PDB entry 7MOC | electron microscopy, 4.56 A resolution (low resolution: residue-level contacts below are approximate; hydrogen-bond / salt-bridge calls are withheld) | chains A and B

Chain A (and B):
Molecule: Isoform I of Neurofibromin
From: Homo sapiens
Notes: chain B of this document is another copy of the same molecule, construct and numbering; everything in this record applies to it too
UniProt: P21359 (NF1_HUMAN), isoform P21359-2; residue numbers follow UniProt; this construct covers 2-2818
Sequence (2826 residues; numbered -7 to 2818; the number before each row is that of its first residue; numbers below 1 keep their minus sign (Met-7 is residue -7)):
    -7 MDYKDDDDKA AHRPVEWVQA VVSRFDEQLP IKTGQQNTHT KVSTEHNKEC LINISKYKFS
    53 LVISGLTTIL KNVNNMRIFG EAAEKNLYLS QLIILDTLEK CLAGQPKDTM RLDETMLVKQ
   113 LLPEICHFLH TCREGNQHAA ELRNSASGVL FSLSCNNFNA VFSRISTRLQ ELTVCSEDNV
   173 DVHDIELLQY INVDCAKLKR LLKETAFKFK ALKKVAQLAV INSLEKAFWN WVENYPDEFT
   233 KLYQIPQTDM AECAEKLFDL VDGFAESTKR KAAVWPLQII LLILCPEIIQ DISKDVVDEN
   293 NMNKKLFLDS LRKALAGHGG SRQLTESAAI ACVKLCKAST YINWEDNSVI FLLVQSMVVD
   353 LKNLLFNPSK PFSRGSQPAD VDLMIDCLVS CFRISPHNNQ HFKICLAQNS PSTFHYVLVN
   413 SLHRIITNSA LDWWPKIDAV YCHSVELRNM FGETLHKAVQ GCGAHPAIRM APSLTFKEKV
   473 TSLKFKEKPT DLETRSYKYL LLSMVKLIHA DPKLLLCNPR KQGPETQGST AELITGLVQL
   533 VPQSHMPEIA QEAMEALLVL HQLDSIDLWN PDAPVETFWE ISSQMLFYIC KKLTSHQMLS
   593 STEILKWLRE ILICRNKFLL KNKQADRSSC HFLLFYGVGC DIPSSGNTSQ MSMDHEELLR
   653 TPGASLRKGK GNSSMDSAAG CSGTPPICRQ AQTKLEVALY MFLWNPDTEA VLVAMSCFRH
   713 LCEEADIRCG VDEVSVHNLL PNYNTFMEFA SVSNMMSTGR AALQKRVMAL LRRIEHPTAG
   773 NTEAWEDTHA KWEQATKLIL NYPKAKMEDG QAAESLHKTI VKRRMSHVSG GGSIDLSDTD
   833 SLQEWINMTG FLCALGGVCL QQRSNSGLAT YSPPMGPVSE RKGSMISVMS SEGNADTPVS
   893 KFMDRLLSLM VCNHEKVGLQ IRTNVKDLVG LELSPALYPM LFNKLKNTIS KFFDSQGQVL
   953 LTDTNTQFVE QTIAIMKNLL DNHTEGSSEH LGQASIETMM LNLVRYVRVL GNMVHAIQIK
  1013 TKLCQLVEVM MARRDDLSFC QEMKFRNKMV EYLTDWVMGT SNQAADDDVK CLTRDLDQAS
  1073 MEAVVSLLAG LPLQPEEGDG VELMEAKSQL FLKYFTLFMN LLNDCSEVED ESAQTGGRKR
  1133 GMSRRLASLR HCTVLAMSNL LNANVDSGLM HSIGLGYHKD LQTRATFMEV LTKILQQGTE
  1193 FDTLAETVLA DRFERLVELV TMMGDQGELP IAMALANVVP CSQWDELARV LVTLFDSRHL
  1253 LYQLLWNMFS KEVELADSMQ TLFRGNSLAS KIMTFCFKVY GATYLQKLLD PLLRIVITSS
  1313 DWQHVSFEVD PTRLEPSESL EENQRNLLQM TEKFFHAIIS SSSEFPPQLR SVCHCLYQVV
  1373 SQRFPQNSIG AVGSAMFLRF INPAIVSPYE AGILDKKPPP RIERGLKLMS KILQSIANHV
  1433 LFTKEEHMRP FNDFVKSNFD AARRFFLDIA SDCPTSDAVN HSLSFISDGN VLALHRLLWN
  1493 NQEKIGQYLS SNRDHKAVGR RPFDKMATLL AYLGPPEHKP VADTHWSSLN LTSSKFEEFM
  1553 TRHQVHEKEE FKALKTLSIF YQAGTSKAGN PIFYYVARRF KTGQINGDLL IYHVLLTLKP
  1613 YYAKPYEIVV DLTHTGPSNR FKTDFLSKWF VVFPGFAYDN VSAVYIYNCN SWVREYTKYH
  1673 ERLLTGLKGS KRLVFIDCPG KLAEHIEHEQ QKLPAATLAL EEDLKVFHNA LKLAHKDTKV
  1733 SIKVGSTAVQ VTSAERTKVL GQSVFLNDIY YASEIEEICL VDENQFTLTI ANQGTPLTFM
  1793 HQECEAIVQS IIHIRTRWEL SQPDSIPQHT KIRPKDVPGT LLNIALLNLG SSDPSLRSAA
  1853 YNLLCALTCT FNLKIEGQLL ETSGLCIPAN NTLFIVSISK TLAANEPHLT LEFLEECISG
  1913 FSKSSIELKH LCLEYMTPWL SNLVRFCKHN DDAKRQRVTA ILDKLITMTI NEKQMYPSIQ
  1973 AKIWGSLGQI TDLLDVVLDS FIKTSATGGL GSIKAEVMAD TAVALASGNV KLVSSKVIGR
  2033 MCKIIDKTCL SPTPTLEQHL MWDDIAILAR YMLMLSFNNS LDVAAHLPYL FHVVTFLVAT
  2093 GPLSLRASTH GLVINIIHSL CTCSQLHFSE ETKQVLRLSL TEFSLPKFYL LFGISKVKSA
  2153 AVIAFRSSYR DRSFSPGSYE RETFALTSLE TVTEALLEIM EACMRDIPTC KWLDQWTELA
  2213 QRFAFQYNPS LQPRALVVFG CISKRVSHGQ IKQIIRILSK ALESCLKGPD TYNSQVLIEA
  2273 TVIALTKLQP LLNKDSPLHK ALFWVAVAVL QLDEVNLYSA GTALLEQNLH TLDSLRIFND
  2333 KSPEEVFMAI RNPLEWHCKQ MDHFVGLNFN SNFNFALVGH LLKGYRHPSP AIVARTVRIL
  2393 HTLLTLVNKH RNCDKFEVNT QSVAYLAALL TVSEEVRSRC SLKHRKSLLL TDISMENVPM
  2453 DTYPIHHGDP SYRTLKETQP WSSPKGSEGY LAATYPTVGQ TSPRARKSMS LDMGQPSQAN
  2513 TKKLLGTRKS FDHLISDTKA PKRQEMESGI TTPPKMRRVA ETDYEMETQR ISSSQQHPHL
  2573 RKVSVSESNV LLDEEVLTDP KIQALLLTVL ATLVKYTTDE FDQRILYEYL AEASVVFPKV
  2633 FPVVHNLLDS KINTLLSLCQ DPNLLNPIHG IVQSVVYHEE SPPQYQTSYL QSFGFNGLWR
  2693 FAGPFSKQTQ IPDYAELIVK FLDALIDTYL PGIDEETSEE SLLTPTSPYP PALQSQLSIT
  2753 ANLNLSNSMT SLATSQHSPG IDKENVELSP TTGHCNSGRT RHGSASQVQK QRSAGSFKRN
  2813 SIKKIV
Not modelled in the structure: -7 to 4, 25-29, 68-76, 99-105, 122-128, 167-171, 237-239, 287-291, 335-339, 366-372, 389-390, 400-401, 421-422, 454-482, 512-519, 562-565, 588-591, 615-677, 724-732, 745-751, 793-832, 853-888, 954, 1051-1060, 1089-1091, 1119-1132, 1191-1828, 1982-1984, 1999-2004, 2021-2818 (chain B: -7 to 1828, 1844-1880, 2158-2170, 2260-2263, 2431-2590, 2672-2674, 2698-2702, 2724-2818)
Sequence notes: initiating methionine (-7); expression tag (-6 to 1)
Curated features (UniProtKB/Swiss-Prot):
  - site: Arg1276 (Arginine finger)
  - modified residue: Ala2 (N-acetylalanine), Ser864 (Phosphoserine), Ser876 (Phosphoserine)
What the authors report for this chain:
  - self-association interface (contacts with another copy of this molecule): Trp9
  - disease-associated variants - M991DEL, R1849Q (proposed by the authors, not directly observed)

Chain A / chain B interface:
Pairs across the interface (99):
  Arg5(A) - Asn2638(B)
  Arg5(A) - Asp2641(B)
  Pro6(A) - Val2667(B)
  Pro6(A) - Glu2671(B)
  Trp9(A) - His2637(B)
  Trp9(A) - Leu2640(B)
  Trp9(A) - Asp2641(B)
  Trp9(A) - Ile2644(B)
  Trp9(A) - Leu2648(B)
  Trp9(A) - Val2664(B)
  Trp9(A) - Val2667(B)
  Val10(A) - Val2668(B)
  Ala12(A) - Asn2645(B)
  Val13(A) - Leu2648(B)
  Arg16(A) - Leu2648(B)
  Arg16(A) - Ser2649(B)
  Arg16(A) - Leu2650(B)
  Arg16(A) - Cys2651(B)
  Arg16(A) - Gln2652(B)
  Gln20(A) - Gln2652(B)
  His31(A) - Gln2652(B)
  Thr32(A) - Gln2652(B)
  Val34(A) - Pro2654(B)
  Ser35(A) - Cys2651(B)
  Ser35(A) - Gln2652(B)
  His38(A) - Leu2657(B)
  His38(A) - Asn2658(B)
  His38(A) - His2661(B)
  Asn39(A) - His2661(B)
  Cys42(A) - His2661(B)
  Asn45(A) - Gln2665(B)
  Ile46(A) - Val2664(B)
  Tyr49(A) - Val2668(B)
  Tyr49(A) - Tyr2669(B)
  Lys50(A) - Val2668(B)
  Pro1846(A) - Ala2153(B)
  Pro1846(A) - Phe2157(B)
  Arg1849(A) - Phe2157(B)
  Tyr1853(A) - Phe2069(B)
  Tyr1853(A) - His2110(B)
  Gln1870(A) - Thr2114(B)
  Leu1872(A) - His2110(B)
  Leu1872(A) - Cys2113(B)
  Leu1872(A) - Thr2114(B)
  Leu1872(A) - Leu2132(B)
  Thr1874(A) - His2110(B)
  Thr1874(A) - Leu2132(B)
  Ser1875(A) - Ser2136(B)
  Gly1876(A) - Ile2106(B)
  Leu1877(A) - Phe2069(B)
  Leu1877(A) - Ile2106(B)
  Leu1877(A) - Asn2107(B)
  Leu1877(A) - His2110(B)
  Cys1878(A) - Leu2065(B)
  Cys1878(A) - Asn2107(B)
  Cys1878(A) - Ala2153(B)
  Cys1878(A) - Phe2157(B)
  Ile1879(A) - Phe2069(B)
  Ile1879(A) - Phe2157(B)
  Pro1880(A) - Asp2012(B)
  Pro1880(A) - Met2066(B)
  Pro1880(A) - Phe2069(B)
  Pro1880(A) - Phe2157(B)
  Ala1881(A) - Asp2012(B)
  Asn1882(A) - Tyr1968(B)
  Asn1882(A) - Gln1972(B)
  Asn1882(A) - Asp2012(B)
  Asn1882(A) - Thr2013(B)
  Asn1882(A) - Val2015(B)
  Asn1882(A) - Ala2016(B)
  Thr1884(A) - Pro1969(B)
  Leu1885(A) - Ala1973(B)
  Leu1885(A) - Gly1977(B)
  Leu1885(A) - Ala2016(B)
  Leu1885(A) - Ser2019(B)
  Phe1886(A) - Phe2069(B)
  Ile1918(A) - Gln1966(B)
  Glu1919(A) - Lys1965(B)
  Glu1919(A) - Gln1966(B)
  Glu1919(A) - Pro1969(B)
  His1922(A) - Pro1969(B)
  His1922(A) - Ser1970(B)
  Glu1926(A) - Lys1974(B)
  Lys1965(A) - Glu1919(B)
  Gln1966(A) - Glu1919(B)
  Gln1966(A) - His1922(B)
  Met1967(A) - His1922(B)
  Pro1969(A) - Glu1919(B)
  Ser1970(A) - His1922(B)
  Gln1972(A) - Asn1882(B)
  Ala1973(A) - Leu1885(B)
  Lys1974(A) - Glu1926(B)
  Lys1974(A) - Lys1974(B)
  Gly1977(A) - Leu1885(B)
  Asp2012(A) - Ala1881(B)
  Asp2012(A) - Asn1882(B)
  Val2015(A) - Asn1882(B)
  Ala2016(A) - Asn1882(B)
  Ser2019(A) - Leu1885(B)
Interface residues without a listed pair, chain A (58 interface residues in all): Glu8, Glu19, Ser1847, Gly1869, Leu1871
Interface residues without a listed pair, chain B (62 interface residues in all): Asn1883, Thr1884, Ile1918, Leu1923, Asn2070, Gly2103, Ser2116, Ala2152, Val2154

Overview:
Chain A and chain B form an interface of 58 and 62 residues respectively. From the paper: a self-association
interface involving Trp9(A).
Both chains are Isoform I of Neurofibromin (Homo sapiens). Entry 7MOC (Neurofibromin core) was determined by
electron microscopy, deposited together with 7MP5 and 7MP6.
